Entry 2BFP (X-ray diffraction, 2.55 A resolution); this record covers chains A and B of the 4 polymer chains in the assembly.

[Chain A (and B)]
Protein: Pteridine reductase 1
Organism: Leishmania major
Notes: EC 1.5.1.33; chain B of this document is another copy of the same molecule, construct and numbering; everything in this record applies to it too
UniProtKB: Q01782 (PTR1_LEIMA); residues 1-288 here = UniProt positions 1-288
Sequence (288 residues; row label = number of the first residue in the row):
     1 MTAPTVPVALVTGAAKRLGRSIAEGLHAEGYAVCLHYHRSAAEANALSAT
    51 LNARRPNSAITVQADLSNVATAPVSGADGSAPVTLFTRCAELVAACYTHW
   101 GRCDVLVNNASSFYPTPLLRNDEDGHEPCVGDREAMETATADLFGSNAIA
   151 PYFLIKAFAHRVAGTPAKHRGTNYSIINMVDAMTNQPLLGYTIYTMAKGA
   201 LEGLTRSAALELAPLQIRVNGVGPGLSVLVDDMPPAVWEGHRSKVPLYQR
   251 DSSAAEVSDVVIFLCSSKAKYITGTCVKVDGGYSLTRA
Disordered / not traced: 1-5, 74-80, 122-130 (chain B: 1-4, 74-80, 120-130)
Small-molecule neighbours:
  - tetrahydrobiopterin (H4B): Arg17, Ser111, Ser112, Phe113, Asp181, Leu188, Tyr194, Gly225, Leu226, Leu229, Val230
  - NADP (NAP; NADP nicotinamide-adenine-dinucleotide phosphate): Gly13, Lys16, Arg17, Leu18, Gly19, His36, Tyr37, His38, Arg39, Ser40, Ala64, Asp65, Leu66, Ser67, Asn109, Ala110, Ser111, Ser112, Asp142, Ser146, Asn147, Met179, Val180, Asp181, Tyr194, Lys198, Pro224, Gly225, Leu226, Ser227
Curated features (UniProtKB/Swiss-Prot):
  - active site: Tyr194 (Proton acceptor)
  - binding site (substrate): Ser175

[How chain A and chain B interact]
Contacting residue pairs (69):
  Thr84(A) - Arg133(B)
  Thr84(A) - Glu137(B)
  Phe86(A) - Met136(B)  hydrophobic
  Thr116(A) - Tyr152(B)  hydrogen bond (backbone-side chain)
  Pro117(A) - Tyr152(B)
  Pro117(A) - Lys156(B)
  Pro117(A) - Glu211(B)
  Leu118(A) - Tyr152(B)  hydrophobic
  Leu118(A) - Lys156(B)
  Leu118(A) - Ala208(B)  hydrophobic
  Leu118(A) - Glu211(B)  hydrogen bond (backbone-side chain)
  Leu119(A) - Ala159(B)  hydrophobic
  Leu119(A) - Glu211(B)
  Arg120(A) - His160(B)
  Arg133(A) - Thr87(B)  hydrogen bond
  Met136(A) - Phe86(B)  hydrophobic
  Met136(A) - Lys156(B)
  Thr140(A) - Phe153(B)
  Phe144(A) - Ile149(B)  hydrophobic
  Ala148(A) - Met196(B)
  Ile149(A) - Phe144(B)  hydrophobic
  Tyr152(A) - Thr116(B)  hydrogen bond (side chain-backbone)
  Tyr152(A) - Leu118(B)  hydrophobic
  Tyr152(A) - Met136(B)
  Tyr152(A) - Thr192(B)
  Tyr152(A) - Ile193(B)  hydrophobic
  Tyr152(A) - Met196(B)  hydrophobic
  Phe153(A) - Met136(B)  hydrophobic
  Phe153(A) - Thr140(B)
  Lys156(A) - Pro117(B)
  Lys156(A) - Leu118(B)
  Lys156(A) - Met136(B)
  Ala159(A) - Leu119(B)  hydrophobic
  His160(A) - Leu118(B)  hydrogen bond (side chain-backbone)
  Asn185(A) - Arg206(B)  hydrogen bond
  Pro187(A) - Arg206(B)
  Pro187(A) - Ser207(B)
  Pro187(A) - Leu210(B)
  Leu189(A) - Leu210(B)  hydrophobic
  Leu189(A) - Glu211(B)
  Gly190(A) - Glu211(B)  hydrogen bond (backbone-side chain)
  Thr192(A) - Tyr152(B)
  Thr192(A) - Leu204(B)
  Thr192(A) - Ser207(B)  hydrogen bond
  Thr192(A) - Glu211(B)
  Ile193(A) - Tyr152(B)  hydrophobic
  Met196(A) - Ala148(B)
  Met196(A) - Ala200(B)
  Met196(A) - Leu204(B)
  Gly199(A) - Gly199(B)
  Ala200(A) - Met196(B)
  Ala200(A) - Ala200(B)
  Leu204(A) - Thr192(B)
  Leu204(A) - Met196(B)  hydrophobic
  Arg206(A) - Asn185(B)  hydrogen bond
  Arg206(A) - Pro187(B)
  Ser207(A) - Pro187(B)
  Ser207(A) - Thr192(B)  hydrogen bond
  Ala208(A) - Leu118(B)  hydrophobic
  Leu210(A) - Pro187(B)
  Leu210(A) - Leu189(B)  hydrophobic
  Glu211(A) - Pro117(B)
  Glu211(A) - Leu118(B)  hydrogen bond (side chain-backbone)
  Glu211(A) - Leu119(B)
  Glu211(A) - Leu189(B)
  Glu211(A) - Gly190(B)
  Glu211(A) - Thr192(B)
  Leu212(A) - Leu118(B)  hydrophobic
  Leu215(A) - Leu119(B)  hydrophobic
Also at the interface, not in a pair above, chain A (43 interface residues in all): Asn68, Pro82, Glu137, Ile155, Ala163, Tyr191, Thr195, Gly203
Also at the interface, not in a pair above, chain B (42 interface residues in all): Asn68, Thr84, Ile155, Ala163, Tyr191, Thr195, Gly203, Leu212, Leu215

[In short]
43 residues of chain A face 42 of chain B across their interface, with 11 hydrogen bonds. Among the polar
pairs are Thr116(A)-Tyr152(B), Leu118(A)-Glu211(B) and Arg133(A)-Thr87(B). Chain A binds NADP and
tetrahydrobiopterin.
Both chains are Pteridine reductase 1 (Leishmania major). Entry 2BFP (Leishmania major pteridine reductase 1
in complex with NADP and tetrahydrobiopterin) was determined by X-ray diffraction, deposited together with
2BF7, 2BFA, 2BFM and 2BFO.
